8XJY - chains B and C of the 4 polymer chains in the assembly; structure by electron microscopy, 3.29 A resolution.

# Chain B
Name: Polyketide synthase
Organism: Escherichia coli
Notes: EC 2.3.1.41; fragment: KS-AT didomain
UniProtKB: Q0P7J9 (Q0P7J9_ECOLX); residues 1-895 here = UniProt positions 1-895
Amino-acid sequence (921 residues; each row starts with the number of its first residue):
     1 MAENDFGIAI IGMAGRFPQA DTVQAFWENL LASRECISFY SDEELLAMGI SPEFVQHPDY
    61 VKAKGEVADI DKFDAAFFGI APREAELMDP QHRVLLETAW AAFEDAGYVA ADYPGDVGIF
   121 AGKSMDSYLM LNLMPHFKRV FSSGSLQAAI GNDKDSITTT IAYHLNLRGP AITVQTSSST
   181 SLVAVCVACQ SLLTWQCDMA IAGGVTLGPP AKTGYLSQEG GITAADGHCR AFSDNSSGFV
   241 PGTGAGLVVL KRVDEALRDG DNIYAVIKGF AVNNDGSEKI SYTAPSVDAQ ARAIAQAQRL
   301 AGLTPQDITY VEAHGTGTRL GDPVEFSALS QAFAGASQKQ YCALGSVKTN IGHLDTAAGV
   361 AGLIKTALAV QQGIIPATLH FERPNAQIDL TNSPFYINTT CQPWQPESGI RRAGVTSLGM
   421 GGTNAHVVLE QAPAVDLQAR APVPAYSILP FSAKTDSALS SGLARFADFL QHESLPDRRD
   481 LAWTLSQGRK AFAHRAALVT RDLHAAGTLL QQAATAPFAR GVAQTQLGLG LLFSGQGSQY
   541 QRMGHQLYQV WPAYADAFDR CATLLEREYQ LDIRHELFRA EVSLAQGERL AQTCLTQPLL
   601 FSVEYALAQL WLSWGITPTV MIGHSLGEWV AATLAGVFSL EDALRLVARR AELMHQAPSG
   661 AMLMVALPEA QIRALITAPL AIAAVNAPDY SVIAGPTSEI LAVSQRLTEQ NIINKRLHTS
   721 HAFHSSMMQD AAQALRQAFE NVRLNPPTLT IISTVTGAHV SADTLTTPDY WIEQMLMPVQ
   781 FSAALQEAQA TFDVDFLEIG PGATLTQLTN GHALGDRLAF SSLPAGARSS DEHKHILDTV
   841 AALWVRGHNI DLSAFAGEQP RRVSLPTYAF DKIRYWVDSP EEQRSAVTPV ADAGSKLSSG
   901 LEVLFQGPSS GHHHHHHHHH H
Disordered / not traced: 1-6, 881-921
Construct notes: expression tag (896-921)
From the paper describing this entry:
  - conformationally variable residues (order/disorder transition): Pro135 to Gly151
  - catalytic residues: Ser178, His314, His353 (citing earlier work)
  - mutagenesis - M125A, S177A, T283A, T316A, T318A: unchanged catalytic activity
  - mutagenesis - S178A, H314A, H353A, D355A, S417A, M420A: abolished catalytic activity
  - catalytic residues: Asp355 (from molecular simulation)

# Chain C
Name: Polyketide synthase
Organism: Escherichia coli
Notes: EC 2.3.1.41; fragment: acp
UniProtKB: Q0P7J9 (Q0P7J9_ECOLX); residue numbers follow UniProt; this construct covers 896-1010
Amino-acid sequence (141 residues; each row starts with the number of its first residue):
   896 VIPSEPSVRR QPRPAFSVPY AAPESKTQRG LVAICEALLG IDGLGIDDNF FEAGGHSLML
   956 GMLLAQVQER FAVTLSFFDV MEDASVRALA QLVEQEQQDD GGSALAVLVN DMINEKLSSG
  1016 LEVLFQGPSS GHHHHHHHHH H
Disordered / not traced: 896-915, 935-943, 967-970, 995-1036
Construct notes: expression tag (1011-1036)
From the paper describing this entry:
  - post-translational modification sites: Ser952

# Interface between chain B and chain C
Pairs across the interface - 8 pairs, chain B then chain C:
  His136(B) - Met957(C)
  His136(B) - Gln961(C)  hydrogen bond
  Val140(B) - Met957(C)  hydrophobic
  Val140(B) - Phe972(C)  hydrophobic
  Ser142(B) - Phe972(C)
  Gly144(B) - Leu953(C)
  Ala148(B) - Met954(C)  hydrophobic
  Asn152(B) - Met954(C)
Other interface residues (no listed pair), chain B (7 interface residues in all): Arg83
Other interface residues (no listed pair), chain C (7 interface residues in all): Ala932, Leu958

# Overview
Chain B and chain C each contribute 7 residues to their interface; the contacts include 1 hydrogen bond. Its
one hydrogen-bonded contact is His136(B)-Gln961(C). From the paper: catalytic residues Ser178(B), His314(B)
and His353(B) among others; S178A, H314A and H353A of chain B, among others, abolish catalytic activity; 11
substitutions were tested in all.
Here chain B is Polyketide synthase and chain C is Polyketide synthase, both from Escherichia coli. Entry 8XJY
(Cryo-EM structure of colibactin assembly line polyketide synthase ClbI KS-AT didomain crosslinked with ClbI
ACP) was determined by electron microscopy, deposited together with 8XBL, 8XJT, 8XJU and 8XJZ.
